PDB entry 5CNT | X-ray diffraction, 3.25 A resolution | chains C and D of the 8 polymer chains in the assembly

# Chain C (and D)
Protein: Ribonucleoside-diphosphate reductase 1 subunit alpha
Organism: Escherichia coli (strain K12)
Notes: EC 1.17.4.1; chain D of this document is another copy of the same molecule, construct and numbering; everything in this record applies to it too
UniProt: P00452 (RIR1_ECOLI); residues 1-761 here = UniProt positions 1-761
Amino-acid sequence (761 residues; each row starts with the number of its first residue):
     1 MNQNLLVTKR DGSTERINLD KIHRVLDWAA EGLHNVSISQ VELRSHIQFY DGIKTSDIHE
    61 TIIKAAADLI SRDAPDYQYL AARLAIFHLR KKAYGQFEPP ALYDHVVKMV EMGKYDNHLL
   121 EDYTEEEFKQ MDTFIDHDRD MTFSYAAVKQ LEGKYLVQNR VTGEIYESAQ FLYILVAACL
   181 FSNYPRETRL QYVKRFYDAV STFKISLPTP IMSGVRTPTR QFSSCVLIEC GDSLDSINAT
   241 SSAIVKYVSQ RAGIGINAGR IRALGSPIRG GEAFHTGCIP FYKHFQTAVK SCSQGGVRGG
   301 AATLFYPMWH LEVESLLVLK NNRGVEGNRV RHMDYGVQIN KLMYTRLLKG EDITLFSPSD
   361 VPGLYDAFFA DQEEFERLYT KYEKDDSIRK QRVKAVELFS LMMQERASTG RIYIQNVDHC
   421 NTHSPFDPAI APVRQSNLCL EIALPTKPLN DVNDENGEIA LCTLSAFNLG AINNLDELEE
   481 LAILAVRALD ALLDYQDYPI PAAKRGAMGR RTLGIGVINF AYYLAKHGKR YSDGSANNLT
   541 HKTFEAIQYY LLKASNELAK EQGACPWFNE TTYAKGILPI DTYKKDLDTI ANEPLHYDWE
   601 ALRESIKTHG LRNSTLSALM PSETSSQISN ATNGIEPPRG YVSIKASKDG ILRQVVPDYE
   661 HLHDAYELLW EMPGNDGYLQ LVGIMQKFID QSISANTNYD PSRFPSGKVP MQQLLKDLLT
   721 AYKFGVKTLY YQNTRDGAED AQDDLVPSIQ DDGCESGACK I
Disordered / not traced: 1-3, 738-761 (chain D: 1-3, 737-761)
Small-molecule neighbours:
  - 2'-deoxyadenosine 5'-triphosphate (DTP), molecule 1: Val7, Lys9, Arg10, Glu15, Arg16, Ile17, Asn18, Lys21, Ile22, Val25, Thr55, Ile58, His59, Ile62, Phe87, Lys91, Gly95
  - 2'-deoxyadenosine 5'-triphosphate (DTP), molecule 2: Lys9, Glu15, Lys21, Arg24, Val25, Trp28, Phe87, Phe97
  - 2'-deoxyadenosine 5'-triphosphate (DTP), molecule 3: Asp232, Ser233, Leu234, Ile237, Ile261, Arg262, Pro267, Ile268, Arg269, Ala273, Phe274, His275, Thr276, Phe281
  - 2'-deoxyadenosine 5'-triphosphate (DTP), molecule 4: Ser249, Ser291, Cys292, Ser293, Gly295
  - UDP (uridine-5'-diphosphate): Pro208, Thr209, Pro210, Ser224, Cys225, Ala252, Gly253, Gln294, Arg298, Asn437, Leu438, Cys439, Glu441, Leu464, Met620, Pro621, Ser622, Glu623, Thr624, Ser625
Swiss-Prot annotation at these positions:
  - active site: Asn437 (Proton acceptor), Cys439 (Cysteine radical intermediate), Glu441 (Proton acceptor)
  - binding site (ATP): Lys9, Glu15 to Lys21, Thr55, Lys91
  - binding site (GDP): Thr209, Asn437, Glu441, Glu623 to Ser625
  - binding site (dTTP): Asp232 to Leu234, Arg262, Arg269
  - site: Cys225 (Important for hydrogen atom transfer), Cys462 (Important for hydrogen atom transfer), Tyr730 (Important for electron transfer), Tyr731 (Important for electron transfer), Cys754 (Interacts with thioredoxin/glutaredoxin), Cys759 (Interacts with thioredoxin/glutaredoxin)
  - modified residue: Lys283 (N6-acetyllysine)
  - natural variant: Met1 to Asn2 (deletion: In 15% of the chains), Met1 (deletion: In 30% of the chains)
  - mutagenesis: Glu441 (E441A/Q: Loss of activity; E441D: Decrease in activity), Tyr730 (Y730F: Loss of activity), Tyr731 (Y731F: Loss of activity)
From the paper describing this entry:
  - binding site for UDP: Gln294, Arg298
  - binding site for 2'-deoxyadenosine 5'-triphosphate: Ser293
  - mutagenesis - Q294A, R298A: decreased catalytic activity on UDP
  - catalytic residues: Cys225, Glu441 (citing earlier work)
  - mutagenesis - Q294A: unchanged catalytic activity on ADP/dGTP
  - mutagenesis - Q294A: increased catalytic activity on GDP/TTP

# Chain C / chain D interface
Pairs across the interface - 67 pairs, chain C then chain D:
  Lys114(C) - Gly270(D)  hydrogen bond (side chain-backbone)
  Gln158(C) - Gly271(D)
  Asn159(C) - Gly270(D)
  Asn159(C) - Gly271(D)
  Arg160(C) - Gly271(D)  hydrogen bond (backbone-backbone)
  Arg160(C) - Glu272(D)
  Arg160(C) - Ala273(D)
  Arg160(C) - Phe274(D)
  Val161(C) - Gly265(D)
  Val161(C) - Pro267(D)  hydrophobic
  Pro218(C) - Glu272(D)
  Thr219(C) - Glu272(D)
  Leu234(C) - Val245(D)  hydrophobic
  Leu234(C) - Ser249(D)
  Leu234(C) - Cys292(D)  hydrophobic
  Asp235(C) - Lys246(D)  salt bridge
  Asn238(C) - Ser242(D)  hydrogen bond (side chain-backbone)
  Asn238(C) - Val245(D)
  Ser241(C) - His284(D)  hydrogen bond
  Ser242(C) - Asn238(D)  hydrogen bond (backbone-side chain)
  Ser242(C) - Ser242(D)
  Val245(C) - Asn238(D)
  Lys246(C) - Asp235(D)  salt bridge
  Ser249(C) - Leu234(D)
  Gly265(C) - Val161(D)
  Pro267(C) - Val161(D)  hydrophobic
  Gly270(C) - Lys114(D)  hydrogen bond (backbone-side chain)
  Gly270(C) - Asn159(D)
  Gly271(C) - Gln158(D)
  Gly271(C) - Asn159(D)
  Gly271(C) - Arg160(D)  hydrogen bond (backbone-backbone)
  Glu272(C) - Arg160(D)
  Glu272(C) - Pro218(D)
  Glu272(C) - Thr219(D)
  Glu272(C) - Gly295(D)
  Ala273(C) - Arg160(D)
  Phe274(C) - Arg160(D)
  Thr276(C) - Ser291(D)
  Thr276(C) - Cys292(D)
  Thr276(C) - Ser293(D)
  Pro280(C) - Lys290(D)
  Pro280(C) - Ser291(D)
  Phe281(C) - Ser291(D)
  Phe281(C) - Cys292(D)  hydrophobic
  Lys283(C) - Thr287(D)
  His284(C) - Ser241(D)  hydrogen bond
  His284(C) - His284(D)
  His284(C) - Thr287(D)  hydrogen bond
  His284(C) - Ala288(D)  hydrogen bond (side chain-backbone)
  Thr287(C) - Lys283(D)
  Thr287(C) - His284(D)  hydrogen bond
  Thr287(C) - Thr287(D)  hydrogen bond
  Ala288(C) - His284(D)  hydrogen bond (backbone-side chain)
  Lys290(C) - Pro280(D)
  Ser291(C) - Thr276(D)
  Ser291(C) - Pro280(D)
  Ser291(C) - Phe281(D)
  Cys292(C) - Leu234(D)  hydrophobic
  Cys292(C) - Thr276(D)
  Cys292(C) - Phe281(D)  hydrophobic
  Ser293(C) - Thr276(D)
  Gly295(C) - Glu272(D)
  Glu326(C) - His332(D)  salt bridge
  His332(C) - Glu326(D)  salt bridge
  Asp451(C) - Asn453(D)  hydrogen bond
  Val452(C) - Val452(D)  hydrophobic
  Asn453(C) - Asp451(D)  hydrogen bond
Also at the interface, not in a pair above, chain C (43 interface residues in all): Gly113, Ser266, Arg269, Gly296
Also at the interface, not in a pair above, chain D (43 interface residues in all): Gly113, Ser266, Arg269, Gly296

# Overview
The chain C/chain D interface involves 43 residues from each chain; the contacts include 15 hydrogen bonds and
4 salt bridges. Among the polar pairs are Asp235(C)-Lys246(D), Glu326(C)-His332(D) and Lys114(C)-Gly270(D).
From the paper: catalytic residues Cys225(C) and Glu441(C); Q294A and R298A of chain C reduce catalytic
activity on UDP.
Chain C and chain D are both Ribonucleoside-diphosphate reductase 1 subunit alpha (Escherichia coli (strain
K12)); the structure, Crystal structure of the dATP inhibited E. coli class Ia ribonucleotide reductase
complex bound to UDP ..., was determined by X-ray diffraction (same publication as 5CNS, 5CNU and 5CNV).
